4QFV - chains A and B; structure by X-ray diffraction, 2.00 A resolution.

Chain A (and B):
Name: Ank-N5C-281
Notes: chain B of this document is another copy of the same molecule, construct and numbering; everything in this record applies to it too
Chain sequence (234 residues; each row starts with the number of its first residue):
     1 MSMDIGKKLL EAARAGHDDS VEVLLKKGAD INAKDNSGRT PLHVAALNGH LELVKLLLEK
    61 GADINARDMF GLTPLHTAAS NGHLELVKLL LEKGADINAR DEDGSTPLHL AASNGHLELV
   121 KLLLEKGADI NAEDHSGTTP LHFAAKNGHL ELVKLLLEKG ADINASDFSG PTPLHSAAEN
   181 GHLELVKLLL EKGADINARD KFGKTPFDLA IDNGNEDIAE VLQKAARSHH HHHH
Not modelled in the structure: 230-234 (chain B: 1-2, 230-234)
From the paper describing this entry:
  - contacts within the chain: Glu133-Arg199 (salt bridge)
  - self-association interface (contacts with another copy of this molecule): Asp167, Gly170
  - conformationally variable residues (loop rearrangement): Ser166 to Gly170, Pro171

How chain A and chain B interact:
Contacting residue pairs - 81 pairs, chain A then chain B:
  Leu141(A) - Pro173(B)  hydrophobic
  His142(A) - Pro171(B)  hydrogen bond (side chain-backbone)
  His142(A) - Thr172(B)
  His142(A) - Pro173(B)
  His142(A) - Ser176(B)  hydrogen bond
  Ala145(A) - Pro173(B)
  Ala145(A) - His182(B)
  Ala145(A) - Leu185(B)
  Lys146(A) - Ser176(B)
  Lys146(A) - Asn180(B)  hydrogen bond (backbone-side chain)
  Lys146(A) - His182(B)  hydrogen bond (backbone-side chain)
  Asn147(A) - His182(B)
  Gly148(A) - His182(B)  hydrogen bond (backbone-side chain)
  Gly148(A) - Leu185(B)
  His149(A) - Leu185(B)
  Leu150(A) - Glu184(B)
  Leu150(A) - Leu185(B)  hydrophobic
  Leu150(A) - Leu188(B)  hydrophobic
  Val153(A) - Leu185(B)  hydrophobic
  Val153(A) - Leu188(B)  hydrophobic
  Lys154(A) - Leu188(B)
  Leu157(A) - Lys192(B)
  Ile163(A) - Pro173(B)
  Ile163(A) - Leu189(B)
  Ile163(A) - Lys192(B)
  Ile163(A) - Ala194(B)
  Asn164(A) - Thr172(B)
  Asn164(A) - Gly193(B)
  Asn164(A) - Ala194(B)
  Asn164(A) - Asp195(B)  hydrogen bond (side chain-backbone)
  Ala165(A) - Pro171(B)
  Ala165(A) - Thr172(B)
  Ala165(A) - Pro173(B)
  Ser166(A) - Ser169(B)
  Ser166(A) - Gly170(B)  hydrogen bond (backbone-backbone)
  Ser166(A) - Pro171(B)
  Asp167(A) - Gly170(B)  hydrogen bond (side chain-backbone)
  Asp167(A) - Pro171(B)
  Phe168(A) - Ser169(B)
  Phe168(A) - Gly170(B)  hydrogen bond (backbone-backbone)
  Ser169(A) - Ser166(B)
  Ser169(A) - Phe168(B)
  Gly170(A) - Ser166(B)  hydrogen bond (backbone-backbone)
  Gly170(A) - Asp167(B)  hydrogen bond (backbone-side chain)
  Gly170(A) - Phe168(B)  hydrogen bond (backbone-backbone)
  Pro171(A) - His142(B)  hydrogen bond (backbone-side chain)
  Pro171(A) - Ala165(B)
  Pro171(A) - Ser166(B)
  Pro171(A) - Asp167(B)
  Thr172(A) - His142(B)
  Thr172(A) - Asn164(B)
  Thr172(A) - Ala165(B)
  Thr172(A) - Ser166(B)
  Pro173(A) - Leu141(B)  hydrophobic
  Pro173(A) - His142(B)
  Pro173(A) - Ala145(B)
  Pro173(A) - Ile163(B)
  Pro173(A) - Ala165(B)
  Ser176(A) - His142(B)  hydrogen bond
  Ser176(A) - Lys146(B)
  Asn180(A) - Lys146(B)
  His182(A) - Ala145(B)
  His182(A) - Lys146(B)  hydrogen bond (side chain-backbone)
  His182(A) - Asn147(B)
  His182(A) - Gly148(B)  hydrogen bond (side chain-backbone)
  Glu184(A) - Leu150(B)
  Leu185(A) - Ala145(B)
  Leu185(A) - Gly148(B)
  Leu185(A) - His149(B)
  Leu185(A) - Leu150(B)  hydrophobic
  Leu185(A) - Val153(B)  hydrophobic
  Leu188(A) - Leu150(B)  hydrophobic
  Leu188(A) - Val153(B)  hydrophobic
  Leu188(A) - Lys154(B)
  Leu189(A) - Ile163(B)
  Lys192(A) - Leu157(B)
  Lys192(A) - Ile163(B)
  Gly193(A) - Asn164(B)
  Ala194(A) - Ile163(B)
  Ala194(A) - Asn164(B)
  Asp195(A) - Asn164(B)  hydrogen bond (backbone-side chain)
Other interface residues (no listed pair), chain A (36 interface residues in all): Ala144, Ala177, Lys201
Other interface residues (no listed pair), chain B (36 interface residues in all): Ala144, Ala177, Lys201

Overview:
Chain A and chain B each contribute 36 residues to their interface; the contacts include 17 hydrogen bonds.
Polar pairs include His142(A)-Pro171(B), His142(A)-Ser176(B) and Lys146(A)-Asn180(B). The paper reports
conformational variability at Ser166(A) and Pro171(A); a self-association interface involving Asp167(A) and
Gly170(A).
Both chains are Ank-N5C-281. Entry 4QFV (Crystal structure of a unique ankyrin) was determined by X-ray
diffraction together with 4O60 from the same study.
